PDB entry 4NE2 | X-ray diffraction, 1.90 A resolution | chain A

Chain A:
Protein: Pantothenate kinase
Organism: Klebsiella pneumoniae
Notes: EC 2.7.1.33
UniProt: B5XYG3 (COAA_KLEP3); numbering as in UniProt (aligned over 1-316)
Sequence (334 residues; row label = number of the first residue in the row; numbers below 1 keep their minus sign (Met-17 is residue -17)):
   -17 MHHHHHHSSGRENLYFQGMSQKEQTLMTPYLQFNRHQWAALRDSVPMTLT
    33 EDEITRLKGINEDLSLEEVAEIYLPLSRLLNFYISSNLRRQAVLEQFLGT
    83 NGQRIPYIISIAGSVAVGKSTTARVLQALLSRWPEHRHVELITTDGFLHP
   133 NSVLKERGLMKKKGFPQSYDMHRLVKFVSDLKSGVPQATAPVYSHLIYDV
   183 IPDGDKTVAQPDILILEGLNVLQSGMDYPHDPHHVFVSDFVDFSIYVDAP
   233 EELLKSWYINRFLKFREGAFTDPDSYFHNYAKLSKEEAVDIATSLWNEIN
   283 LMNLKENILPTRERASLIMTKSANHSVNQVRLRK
Unresolved in the structure: -17 to 7, 25-29
Ion coordination: Mg2+: Ser102 (together with ADP)
Ligand contacts:
  - ADP (adenosine-5'-diphosphate): Asn43, Asp45, Leu46, Tyr55, Ser96, Val97, Ala98, Val99, Gly100, Lys101, Ser102, Thr103, Glu199, Asn242, Arg243, Lys303, His307
  - SH2 ((R)-N-(3-((2-(benzo[d][1,3]dioxol-5-yl)ethyl)amino)-3-oxopropyl)-2,4-dihydroxy-3,3-dimethylbutanamide): Val97, Asp127, Leu130, Lys145, Gly146, Tyr151, Tyr175, His177, Tyr180, Leu201, Tyr240, Arg243, Phe244, Phe247, Tyr258, Phe259, Leu277, Ile281, Asn282

Summary:
Ligands of chain A: ADP and compound SH2.
Chain A is Pantothenate kinase (Klebsiella pneumoniae); the structure, Pantothenamide-bound Pantothenate
Kinase from Klebsiella pneumoniae, was determined by X-ray diffraction, deposited together with 4NB4.
